Entry 5UPK (X-ray diffraction, 2.40 A resolution); this record covers chains A and B of the 3 polymer chains in the assembly.

# Chain A
Name: Serine/threonine-protein kinase PAK 4
From: Homo sapiens
Notes: EC 2.7.11.1
UniProtKB: O96013 (PAK4_HUMAN); residues 1-45 here = UniProt positions 1-45
Amino-acid sequence (48 residues; row label = number of the first residue in the row; numbers below 1 keep their minus sign (Ser-2 is residue -2)):
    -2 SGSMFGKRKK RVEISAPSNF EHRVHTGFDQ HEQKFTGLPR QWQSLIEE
Not modelled in the structure: -2 to 3, 44-45
Sequence notes: expression tag (-2 to 0)
UniProt features mapped onto this chain:
  - modified residue: Ser41 (Phosphoserine)
  - mutagenesis: His19 (H19L: No change in cell motility; in association with L-22), His22 (H22L: No change in cell motility; in association with L-19)
What the authors report for this chain:
  - mutagenesis - R5A/R8A: increased catalytic activity with Cell division control protein 42 homolog

# Chain B
Name: Serine/threonine-protein kinase PAK 4
From: Homo sapiens
Notes: EC 2.7.11.1
UniProtKB: O96013 (PAK4_HUMAN), isoform O96013-2; residues 274-591 here correspond to UniProt positions 109-426 (UniProt number = residue number - 165)
Amino-acid sequence (346 residues; each row starts with the number of its first residue):
   246 MGSSHHHHHH SSGLVPRGSH MENLYFQGAR ARQENGMPEK PPGPRSPQRE PQRVSHEQFR
   306 AALQLVVDPG DPRSYLDNFI KIGEGSTGIV CIATVRSSGK LVAVKKMDLR KQQRRELLFN
   366 EVVIMRDYQH ENVVEMYNSY LVGDELWVVM EFLEGGALTD IVTHTRMNEE QIAAVCLAVL
   426 QALSVLHAQG VIHRDIKSDS ILLTHDGRVK LSDFGFCAQV SKEVPRRKSL VGTPYWMAPE
   486 LISRLPYGPE VDIWSLGIMV IEMVDGEPPY FNEPPLKAMK MIRDNLPPRL KNLHKVSPSL
   546 KGFLDRLLVR DPAQRATAAE LLKHPFLAKA GPPASIVPLM RQNRTR
Not modelled in the structure: 246-299, 589-591
Sequence notes: initiating methionine (246); expression tag (247-273)
Modified / non-standard residues: Ser474 (phosphoserine; SEP)
Residues lining bound ligands: AMP-PNP (ANP; phosphoaminophosphonic acid-adenylate ester): Gly328, Glu329, Gly330, Gly333, Val335, Ala348, Lys350, Val379, Met395, Glu396, Phe397, Leu398, Ala402, Leu447, Asp458
What the authors report for this chain:
  - post-translational modification sites: Ser474

# How chain A and chain B interact
Residue-residue contacts (20; chain A residue first):
  Arg5(A) - Thr404(B)
  Arg5(A) - Ser443(B)  hydrogen bond
  Arg5(A) - Asp444(B)  salt bridge
  Arg5(A) - Thr478(B)
  Arg5(A) - Trp481(B)
  Arg5(A) - Glu507(B)  salt bridge
  Arg5(A) - Phe516(B)
  Lys6(A) - Glu329(B)
  Lys7(A) - Pro479(B)
  Arg8(A) - Ser331(B)  hydrogen bond
  Arg8(A) - Asp440(B)  salt bridge
  Arg8(A) - Lys442(B)
  Arg8(A) - Phe461(B)
  Arg8(A) - Gly477(B)
  Arg8(A) - Thr478(B)
  Val9(A) - Leu475(B)  hydrophobic
  Val9(A) - Pro479(B)  hydrophobic
  Val9(A) - Met524(B)  hydrophobic
  Ile11(A) - Gln358(B)
  Ser12(A) - Gln358(B)
Other interface residues (no listed pair), chain A (10 interface residues in all): Lys4, Glu10, Ala13
Other interface residues (no listed pair), chain B (19 interface residues in all): Asp458, Tyr480
From the paper, about this interface:
  - pairs named by the authors: Arg5(A)-Asp444(B) (salt bridge), Arg5(A)-Ser443(B) (hydrogen bond), Arg5(A)-Glu507(B) (salt bridge), Arg5(A)-Thr404(B) (hydrogen bond), Arg8(A)-Asp440(B) (salt bridge)
  - interface residues, chain A: Lys4(A), Arg5(A), Lys6(A), Lys7(A), Arg8(A)

# Summary
10 residues of chain A and 19 residues of chain B are in contact; the contacts include 2 hydrogen bonds and 3
salt bridges. Among the polar pairs are Arg5(A)-Asp444(B), Arg5(A)-Glu507(B) and Arg8(A)-Asp440(B). The
authors report salt bridges between Arg5(A) and Asp444(B), Arg5(A) and Glu507(B) and Arg8(A) and Asp440(B);
hydrogen bonds between Arg5(A) and Ser443(B) and Arg5(A) and Thr404(B). The paper reports that R5A/R8A of
chain A increase catalytic activity with Cell division control protein 42 homolog; interface residues Lys4(A),
Arg5(A) and Lys6(A) among others.
Chain A is Serine/threonine-protein kinase PAK 4 and chain B is Serine/threonine-protein kinase PAK 4, both
from Homo sapiens; the structure, CDC42 binds PAK4 via an extended GTPase-effector interface - 3 peptide:
PAK4cat, PAK4-N45, CDC42, was determined by X-ray diffraction together with 5UPL from the same study.
